5D0A - chains A and F; structure by X-ray diffraction, 2.10 A resolution.

[Chain A]
Name: Epoxyqueuosine reductase
Source organism: Bacillus subtilis (strain 168)
Notes: EC 1.17.99.6
UniProtKB: P97030 (QUEG_BACSU); residues 1-386 here = UniProt positions 1-386
Sequence (437 residues; numbered -27 to 409; the number before each row is that of its first residue; numbers below 1 keep their minus sign (Met-27 is residue -27)):
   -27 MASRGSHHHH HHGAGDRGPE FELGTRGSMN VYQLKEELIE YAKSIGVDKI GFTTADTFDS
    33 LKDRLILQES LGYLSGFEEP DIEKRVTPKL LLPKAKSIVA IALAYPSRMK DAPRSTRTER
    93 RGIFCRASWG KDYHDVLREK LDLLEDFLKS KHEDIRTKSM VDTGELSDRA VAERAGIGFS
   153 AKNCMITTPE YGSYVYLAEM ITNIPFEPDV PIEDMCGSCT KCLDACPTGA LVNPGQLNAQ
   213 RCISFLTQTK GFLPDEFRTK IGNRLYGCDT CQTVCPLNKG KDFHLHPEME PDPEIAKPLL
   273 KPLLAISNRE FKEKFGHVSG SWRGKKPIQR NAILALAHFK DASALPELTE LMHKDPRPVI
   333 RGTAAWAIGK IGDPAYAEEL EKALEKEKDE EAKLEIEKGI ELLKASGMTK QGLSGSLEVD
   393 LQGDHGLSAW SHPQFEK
Disordered / not traced: -27 to 1, 125, 382-409
Sequence notes: initiating methionine (-27); expression tag (-26 to 0, 387-409)
Ion coordination: 4Fe-4S cluster Fe site 1: Cys188, Cys191, Cys194, Cys247; 4Fe-4S cluster Fe site 2: Cys198, Cys214, Cys240, Cys243
Ligand contacts:
  - cobalamin (B12): Ser32, Leu33, Arg36, Leu37, Gln40, Leu46, Ser47, Phe49, Glu50, Arg57, Cys97, Ala99, Tyr105, Asp134, Gly136, Leu138, Ser139, Asp140, Arg141, Ala142, Glu145, Ser152, Asn155, Cys156, Met157, Ile158, Ser165, Val167, Tyr168, Leu169, Pro206, Gly207, Leu209, Ala211, Cys214, Ser216, Phe217, Gln220, Gly239, Cys240, Asp241, Cys243, Gln244
  - 4Fe-4S cluster (SF4), molecule 1: Ala153, Lys154, Asn155, Cys188, Cys191, Thr192, Lys193, Cys194, Cys247, Pro248, Leu249
  - 4Fe-4S cluster (SF4), molecule 2: Cys198, Pro199, Thr200, Ala202, Leu203, Leu209, Cys214, Ile215, Ser216, Cys240, Thr242, Cys243
Swiss-Prot annotation at these positions:
  - active site: Asp134 (Proton donor)
  - binding site (cob(II)alamin): Arg57, Cys97, Asp134, Ser139 to Arg141, Ser152, Asn155, Ile158, Leu169, Ser216, Cys240, Asp241
  - binding site ([4Fe-4S] cluster): Cys188, Cys191, Cys194, Cys198, Cys214, Cys240, Cys243, Cys247
  - binding site (tRNA): Gln220, Lys222, Asn280, Arg281, Arg295, Lys297, Lys298
From the paper describing this entry:
  - catalytic residues: His106, Asp134, Gln220 (proposed by the authors, not directly observed)
  - mutagenesis - H106A, D134A, R141A: decreased catalytic activity (citing earlier work)

[Chain F]
Molecule: 17-nt RNA strand
Sequence (17 nucleotides; each row starts with the number of its first residue):
    27 GCAGACUGUA AAUCUGC
Disordered / not traced: 34-36

[Chain A / chain F interface]
Contacting residue pairs (11):
  Lys222(A) with U33(F), salt bridge to the phosphate
  Ser279(A) with G30(F), phosphate contact
  Asn280(A) with G30(F), hydrogen bond to the phosphate; A31(F), hydrogen bond to the phosphate
  Arg281(A) with A29(F), salt bridge to the phosphate
  Lys297(A) with A31(F), salt bridge to the phosphate
  Lys298(A) with C32(F), salt bridge to the phosphate
  Pro328(A) with G30(F), sugar contact; A31(F), sugar contact
  Arg329(A) with A31(F), salt bridge to the phosphate; C32(F), phosphate contact
Also at the interface, not in a pair above, chain F (6 interface residues in all): C28

[In short]
8 residues of chain A and 6 residues of chain F are in contact; the contacts include 2 hydrogen bonds and 5
salt bridges. Among the polar pairs are Asn280(A)-G30(F), Asn280(A)-A31(F) and Lys222(A)-U33(F). The paper
reports catalytic residues His106(A), Asp134(A) and Gln220(A); H106A, D134A and R141A of chain A reduce
catalytic activity.
Chain A is Epoxyqueuosine reductase (Bacillus subtilis (strain 168)) and chain F is a 17-nt RNA strand; the
structure, Crystal structure of epoxyqueuosine reductase with cleaved RNA stem loop, was determined by X-ray
diffraction (same publication as 5D08, 5D0B and 5T8Y).
